PDB entry 7XEI | X-ray diffraction, 2.76 A resolution | chains A and C of the 3 polymer chains in the assembly

Chain A:
Protein: Spike protein S1
Source organism: Severe acute respiratory syndrome coronavirus 2
UniProtKB: P0DTC2 (SPIKE_SARS2); residue numbers follow UniProt; this construct covers 319-537
Sequence (227 residues; row label = number of the first residue in the row):
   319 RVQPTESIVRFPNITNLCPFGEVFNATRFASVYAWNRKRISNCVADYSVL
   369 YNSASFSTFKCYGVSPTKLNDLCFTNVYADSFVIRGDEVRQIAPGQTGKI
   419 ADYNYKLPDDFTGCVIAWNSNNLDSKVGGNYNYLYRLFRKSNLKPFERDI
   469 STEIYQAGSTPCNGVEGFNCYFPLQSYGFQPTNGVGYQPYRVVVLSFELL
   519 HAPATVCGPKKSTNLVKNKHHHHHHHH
Not modelled in the structure: 319-332, 529-545
Cystine bridges: Cys336-Cys361, Cys379-Cys432, Cys391-Cys525, Cys480-Cys488
Differences from the reference sequence: expression tag (538-545)

Chain C:
Protein: CB6-092-Fab heavy chain
Source organism: Homo sapiens
Notes: antibody fragment or engineered binder
Sequence (233 residues; row label = number of the first residue in the row):
     1 EVQLVESGGGLVQPGGSLRLSCAASGFTVGWNYMSWVRQAPGKGLEWVSV
    51 IYPGGTTFYADSVKGRFTISRDNSMNTLFLQMNSLRAEDTAVYYCARVLP
   101 MYGDYLDYWGQGTLVTVSSASTKGPSVFPLAPSSKSTSGGTAALGCLVKD
   151 YFPEPVTVSWNSGALTSGVHTFPAVLQSSGLYSLSSVVTVPSSSLGTQTY
   201 ICNVNHKPSNTKVDKRVEPKSCDKTHTHHHHHH
Not modelled in the structure: 137-138, 219-233
Cystine bridges: Cys22-Cys95, Cys146-Cys202

Chain A / chain C interface:
Residue-residue contacts - 41 pairs, chain A then chain C:
  Thr415(A) with Thr56(C); Phe58(C)
  Gly416(A) with Tyr52(C); Phe58(C)
  Lys417(A) with Tyr33(C); Tyr52(C), hydrogen bond; Asp104(C), salt bridge
  Asp420(A) with Tyr52(C); Thr56(C), hydrogen bond
  Tyr421(A) with Tyr33(C); Tyr52(C); Pro53(C); Gly54(C), hydrogen bond (side chain-backbone)
  Leu455(A) with Tyr33(C), hydrogen bond (backbone-side chain); Pro100(C); Met101(C), hydrophobic
  Phe456(A) with Tyr33(C), hydrophobic; Pro100(C)
  Arg457(A) with Pro53(C)
  Lys458(A) with Trp31(C); Pro53(C)
  Asn460(A) with Gly54(C); Thr56(C), hydrogen bond
  Tyr473(A) with Trp31(C), hydrogen bond (side chain-backbone); Pro53(C)
  Gln474(A) with Trp31(C)
  Ala475(A) with Phe27(C); Thr28(C), hydrogen bond (backbone-backbone); Asn32(C), hydrogen bond (backbone-side chain)
  Gly476(A) with Gly26(C); Phe27(C); Thr28(C)
  Ser477(A) with Gly26(C), hydrogen bond (side chain-backbone)
  Phe486(A) with Val2(C), hydrophobic; Arg97(C)
  Asn487(A) with Phe27(C); Arg97(C), hydrogen bond
  Tyr489(A) with Arg97(C), hydrogen bond; Leu99(C), hydrophobic; Met101(C), hydrophobic
  Gln493(A) with Met101(C), hydrogen bond (side chain-backbone)
Interface residues without a listed pair, chain A (21 interface residues in all): Tyr453, Ser459
Interface residues without a listed pair, chain C (19 interface residues in all): Tyr102, Asp107

Overview:
21 residues of chain A face 19 of chain C across their interface; the contacts include 12 hydrogen bonds and 1
salt bridge. Polar pairs include Lys417(A)-Asp104(C), Lys417(A)-Tyr52(C) and Asp420(A)-Thr56(C).
Chain A is Spike protein S1 (Severe acute respiratory syndrome coronavirus 2) and chain C is CB6-092-Fab heavy
chain (Homo sapiens); the structure, SARS-CoV-2-prototyped-RBD and CB6-092-Fab complex, was determined by
X-ray diffraction.
